PDB entry 4PD2 | X-ray diffraction, 1.65 A resolution | chains A and B of the 3 polymer chains in the assembly

[Chain A]
Molecule: Formamidopyrimidine-DNA glycosylase
Source organism: Lactococcus lactis subsp. cremoris
Notes: EC 3.2.2.23
UniProt: P42371 (FPG_LACLC); residues 1-272 here correspond to UniProt positions 2-273 (UniProt number = residue number + 1)
Amino-acid sequence (272 residues; each row starts with the number of its first residue):
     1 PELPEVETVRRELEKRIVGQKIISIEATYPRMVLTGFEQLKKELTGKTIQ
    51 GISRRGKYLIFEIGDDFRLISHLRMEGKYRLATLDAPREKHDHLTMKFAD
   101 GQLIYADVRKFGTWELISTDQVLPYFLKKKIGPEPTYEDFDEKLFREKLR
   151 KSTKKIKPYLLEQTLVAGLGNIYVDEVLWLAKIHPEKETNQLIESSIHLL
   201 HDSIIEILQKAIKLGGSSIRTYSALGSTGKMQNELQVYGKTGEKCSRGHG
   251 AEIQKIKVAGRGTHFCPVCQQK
Sequence notes: insertion (248); engineered mutation His-249 (Cys250 in P42371)
Metal / ion sites: Zn2+: Cys-245, His-249, Cys-266, Cys-269

[Chain B]
Molecule: 14-nt DNA strand
Sequence (14 nucleotides; numbered 1 to 14; the number before each row is that of its first residue):
     1 CTCTTTXTTTCTCG
Modified positions: 3DR (1',2'-dideoxyribofuranose-5'-phosphate) at position 7

[Chain A / chain B interface]
Contacting residue pairs - 28 pairs, chain A then chain B:
  Pro-1(A) / 3DR_7(B)  sugar contact
  Pro-1(A) / DT8(B)  sugar contact
  Glu-2(A) / 3DR_7(B)  sugar contact
  Glu-2(A) / DT8(B)  phosphate contact
  Lys-57(A) / DT8(B)  salt bridge to the phosphate
  Lys-57(A) / DT9(B)  salt bridge to the phosphate
  His-72(A) / DT8(B)  hydrogen bond to the phosphate
  His-72(A) / DT9(B)  salt bridge to the phosphate
  Arg-74(A) / DT8(B)  hydrogen bond to the base
  Arg-74(A) / DT9(B)  hydrogen bond to the sugar
  Arg-74(A) / DT10(B)  sugar contact
  Met-75(A) / DT6(B)  sugar contact
  Met-75(A) / 3DR_7(B)  sugar contact
  Met-75(A) / DT8(B)  base contact
  Arg-109(A) / DT6(B)  base contact
  Lys-129(A) / DT10(B)  salt bridge to the phosphate
  Gln-163(A) / DT9(B)  phosphate contact
  Gly-170(A) / DT8(B)  phosphate contact
  Asn-171(A) / 3DR_7(B)  hydrogen bond to the phosphate
  Asn-171(A) / DT8(B)  hydrogen bond to the phosphate
  Ile-172(A) / 3DR_7(B)  sugar contact
  Tyr-238(A) / DT6(B)  phosphate contact
  Tyr-238(A) / 3DR_7(B)  hydrogen bond to the phosphate
  Lys-255(A) / DT5(B)  phosphate contact
  Lys-255(A) / DT6(B)  salt bridge to the phosphate
  Arg-261(A) / 3DR_7(B)  salt bridge to the phosphate
  Arg-261(A) / DT8(B)  salt bridge to the phosphate
  Gly-262(A) / DT6(B)  phosphate contact
Other interface residues (no listed pair), chain A (21 interface residues in all): Tyr-58, Glu-76, Phe-111, Leu-161, Leu-169

[In short]
Chain A and chain B form an interface of 21 and 6 residues respectively; the contacts include 6 hydrogen bonds
and 7 salt bridges. Polar contacts include Arg-74(A)/DT8(B), Arg-74(A)/DT9(B) and His-72(A)/DT8(B). The Zn2+
site is built by Cys-245(A), His-249(A), Cys-266(A) and Cys-269(A).
Chain A is Formamidopyrimidine-DNA glycosylase (Lactococcus lactis subsp. cremoris) and chain B is a 14-nt DNA
strand; the structure, Crystal structure of a complex between a C248GH LlFpg mutant and a THF containing DNA,
was determined by X-ray diffraction together with 4PCZ, 4PDG and 4PDI from the same study.
